PDB entry 2WFE | X-ray diffraction, 2.90 A resolution | chain A

== Chain A ==
Molecule: Cytosolic leucyl-tRNA synthetase
From: Candida albicans
Notes: fragment: editing or cp1 domain residues 280-530
UniProtKB: Q5A9A4 (Q5A9A4_CANAL); residue numbers follow UniProt; this construct covers 280-530
Sequence (261 residues; each row starts with the number of its first residue):
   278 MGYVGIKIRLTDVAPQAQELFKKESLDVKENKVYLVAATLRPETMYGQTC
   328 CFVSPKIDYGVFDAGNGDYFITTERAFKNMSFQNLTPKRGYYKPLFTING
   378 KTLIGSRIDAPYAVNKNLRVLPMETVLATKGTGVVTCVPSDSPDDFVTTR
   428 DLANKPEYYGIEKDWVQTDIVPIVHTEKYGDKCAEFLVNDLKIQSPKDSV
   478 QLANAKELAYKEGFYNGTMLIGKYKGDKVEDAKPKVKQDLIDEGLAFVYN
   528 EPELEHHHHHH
Not modelled in the structure: 278, 361-364, 529-538
Reported in the primary citation:
  - catalytic residues: T316, D422 (by similarity / conservation)
  - specificity-determining residues: T321 (by similarity / conservation)

== In short ==
From the paper: catalytic residues T316 and D422; the specificity determinant T321.
Chain A is Cytosolic leucyl-tRNA synthetase (Candida albicans); the structure, Structure of the Candida
albicans cytosolic leucyl-tRNA synthetase editing domain, was determined by X-ray diffraction (same
publication as 2WFG).
